PDB entry 6N9V | electron microscopy, 4.00 A resolution | chains E and H of the 9 polymer chains in the assembly

Chain E:
Molecule: DNA primase/helicase
From: Enterobacteria phage T7
Notes: EC 2.7.7.-, 3.6.4.12
UniProtKB: P03692 (PRIM_BPT7); residues 1-566 here = UniProt positions 1-566
Chain sequence (566 residues; each row starts with the number of its first residue):
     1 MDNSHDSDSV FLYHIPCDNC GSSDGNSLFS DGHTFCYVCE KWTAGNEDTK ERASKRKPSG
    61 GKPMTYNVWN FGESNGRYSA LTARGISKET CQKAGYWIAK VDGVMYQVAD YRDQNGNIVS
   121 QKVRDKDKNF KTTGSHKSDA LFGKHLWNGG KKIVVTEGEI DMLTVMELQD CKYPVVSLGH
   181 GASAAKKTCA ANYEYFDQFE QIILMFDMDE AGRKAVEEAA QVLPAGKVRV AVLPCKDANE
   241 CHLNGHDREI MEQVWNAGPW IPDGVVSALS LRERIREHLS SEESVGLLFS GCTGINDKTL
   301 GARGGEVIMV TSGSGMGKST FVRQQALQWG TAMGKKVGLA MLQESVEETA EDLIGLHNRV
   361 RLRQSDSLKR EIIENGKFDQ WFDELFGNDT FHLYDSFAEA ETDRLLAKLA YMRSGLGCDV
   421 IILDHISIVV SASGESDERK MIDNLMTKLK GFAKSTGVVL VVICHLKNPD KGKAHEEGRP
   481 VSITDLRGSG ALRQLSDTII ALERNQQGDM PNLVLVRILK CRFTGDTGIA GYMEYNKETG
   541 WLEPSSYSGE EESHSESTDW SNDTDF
Not modelled in the structure: 1-9, 45-63, 209-218, 281-284, 374-376, 396-403, 430-438, 546-566
Sequence notes: engineered mutation Q343 (Glu in P03692)
Metal / ion sites: Zn2+: C17, C20, C36, C39; Mg2+: S319, Q343 (together with dTTP)
Small-molecule neighbours:
  - dTTP (TTP), molecule 1: G313, S314, G315, M316, G317, K318, S319, T320, Q343, R361, H465, R504, P511, N512, V514, Y535, K537
  - dTTP (TTP), molecule 2: Q494, K520, C521, R522, F523, G525
Curated features (UniProtKB/Swiss-Prot):
  - zinc finger: C17 to C39 (C4-like)
  - region: E550 to F566 (Binding to viral DNA polymerase)
  - binding site (Zn(2+)): C17, C20, C36, C39
  - binding site (Mg(2+)): E157, D207, D237
  - binding site (ATP): S312 to S319
  - site (dTTP/dATP binding): R361, H465, R504, R522, Y535
Reported in the primary citation:
  - conformationally variable residues (order/disorder transition): W255 to V265
  - mutagenesis - E343Q: abolished catalytic activity (citing earlier work)
  - specificity-determining residues: H33 (citing earlier work)

Chain H:
Molecule: DNA-directed DNA polymerase
From: Enterobacteria phage T7
Notes: EC 2.7.7.7, 3.1.11.-
UniProtKB: P00581 (DPOL_BPT7); residues 1-704 here = UniProt positions 1-704
Chain sequence (704 residues; row label = number of the first residue in the row):
     1 MIVSAIAANA LLESVTKFHC GVIYDYSTAE YVSYRPSDFG AYLDALEAEV ARGGLIVFHN
    61 GHKYDVPALT KLAKLQLNRE FHLPRENCID TLVLSRLIHS NLKDTDMGLL RSGKLPGKRF
   121 GSHALEAWGY RLGEMKGEYK DDFKRMLEEQ GEEYVDGMEW WNFNEEMMDY NVQDVVVTKA
   181 LLEKLLSDKH YFPPEIDFTD VGYTTFWSES LEAVDIEHRA AWLLAKQERN GFPFDTKAIE
   241 ELYVELAARR SELLRKLTET FGSWYQPKGG TEMFCHPRTG KPLPKYPRIK TPKVGGIFKK
   301 PKNKAQREGR EPCELDTREY VAGAPYTPVE HVVFNPSSRD HIQKKLQEAG WVPTKYTDKG
   361 APVVDDEVLE GVRVDDPEKQ AAIDLIKEYL MIQKRIGQSA EGDKAWLRYV AEDGKIHGSV
   421 NPNGAVTGRA THAFPNLAQI PGVRSPYGEQ CRAAFGAEHH LDGITGKPWV QAGIDASGLE
   481 LRCLAHFMAR FDNGEYAHEI LNGDIHTKNQ IAAELPTRDN AKTFIYGFLY GAGDEKIGQI
   541 VGAGKERGKE LKKKFLENTP AIAALRESIQ QTLVESSQWV AGEQQVKWKR RWIKGLDGRK
   601 VHVRSPHAAL NTLLQSAGAL ICKLWIIKTE EMLVEKGLKH GWDGDFAYMA WVHDEIQVGC
   661 RTEEIAQVVI ETAQEAMRWV GDHWNFRCLL DTEGKMGPNW AICH
Not modelled in the structure: 112-113, 269-325
Sequence notes: engineered mutation A5 (Asp in P00581), A7 (Glu in P00581)
Metal / ion sites: Mg2+: D475, A476, D654 (together with dTTP)
Small-molecule neighbours: dTTP (TTP): D475, A476, S477, G478, L479, E480, H506, R518, K522, Y526, Y530, D654
Curated features (UniProtKB/Swiss-Prot):
  - binding site (Mg(2+)): D174, D475, A476, D654
  - binding site (substrate): H506, R518, K522, Y526
  - mutagenesis: H123 (H123S: 83% loss of exonuclease activity)

Chain E / chain H interface:
Residue-residue contacts - 24 pairs, chain E then chain H:
  Y13(E) with G117(H), hydrogen bond (side chain-backbone)
  R77(E) with K268(H)
  K88(E) with E330(H), salt bridge
  L168(E) with R250(H); S251(H)
  Q169(E) with E401(H)
  D170(E) with R250(H); Q393(H); E401(H)
  K172(E) with E401(H), hydrogen bond (side chain-backbone); R408(H)
  Y173(E) with A400(H), hydrogen bond (side chain-backbone); R408(H)
  H242(E) with R255(H), hydrogen bond (backbone-side chain)
  D247(E) with S251(H), hydrogen bond
  R248(E) with V244(H); E245(H), salt bridge; A248(H)
  M251(E) with Y243(H), hydrophobic; V244(H)
  E252(E) with V244(H)
  W255(E) with E240(H); Y243(H)
  N256(E) with K237(H)
Interface residues without a listed pair, chain E (18 interface residues in all): V10, S30, E89
Interface residues without a listed pair, chain H (20 interface residues in all): K118, F120, N335, K404

In short:
18 residues of chain E face 20 of chain H across their interface, with 5 hydrogen bonds and 2 salt bridges.
Among the polar pairs are K88(E)-E330(H), R248(E)-E245(H) and Y13(E)-G117(H). Ligands of chain E: dTTP. Bound
to chain H: dTTP. The paper reports that E343Q of chain E abolishes catalytic activity; the specificity
determinant H33(E).
Here chain E is DNA primase/helicase and chain H is DNA-directed DNA polymerase, both from Enterobacteria
phage T7. Entry 6N9V (Structure of bacteriophage T7 lagging-strand DNA polymerase (D5A/E7A) and gp4
(helicase/primase) bound to DNA including RNA/DNA ...) was determined by electron microscopy (same publication
as 6N7I, 6N7N, 6N7S, 6N7T, 6N7V, 6N7W and 3 further entries).
